PDB entry 8AMV | X-ray diffraction, 2.77 A resolution | chains B and C of the 6 polymer chains in the assembly

# Chain B (and C)
Molecule: Replication protein RepB
Source organism: Streptococcus agalactiae
Notes: chain C of this document is another copy of the same molecule, construct and numbering; everything in this record applies to it too
UniProt: P13921 (REPB_STRAG); residues 1-210 here = UniProt positions 1-210
Amino-acid sequence (210 residues; each row starts with the number of its first residue):
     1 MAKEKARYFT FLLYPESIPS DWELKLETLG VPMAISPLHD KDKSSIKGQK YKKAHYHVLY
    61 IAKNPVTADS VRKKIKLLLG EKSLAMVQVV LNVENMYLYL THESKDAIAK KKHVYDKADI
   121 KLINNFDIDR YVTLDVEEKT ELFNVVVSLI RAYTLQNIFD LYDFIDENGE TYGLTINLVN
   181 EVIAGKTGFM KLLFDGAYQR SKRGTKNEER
Disordered / not traced: 1-3, 204-210 (chain C: 1-2, 204-210)
Bound ions: Na+ near Leu79 (its only coordinating residue here)
From the paper describing this entry:
  - binding site for phosphate ion: Lys52, Tyr99, His102
  - conformationally variable residues (helix shift): Ile128 to Tyr153
  - mutagenesis - D69A: unchanged catalytic activity on nick site
  - mutagenesis - R72A, R72A/K73A/K74A/K76A, K76A: unchanged catalytic activity (citing earlier work)

# How chain B and chain C interact
Pairs across the interface - 59 pairs, chain B then chain C:
  Leu12(B) with Arg130(C)
  Tyr14(B) with Asn125(C); Asp127(C), hydrogen bond
  Ser17(B) with Asn125(C), hydrogen bond
  Ser44(B) with Asp129(C), hydrogen bond
  Ser45(B) with Glu94(C)
  Ile46(B) with Glu94(C); Ile128(C), hydrophobic; Asp129(C)
  Lys47(B) with Glu94(C), salt bridge
  Gln49(B) with Ile128(C); Asp129(C)
  Lys52(B) with Asp129(C); Arg130(C); Thr133(C)
  Lys53(B) with Leu122(C); Phe126(C), hydrogen bond (side chain-backbone); Asp127(C); Asp129(C)
  His55(B) with Arg130(C), hydrogen bond
  His57(B) with Arg130(C)
  Lys82(B) with Asn124(C); Asn125(C), hydrogen bond (backbone-side chain)
  Ser83(B) with Asn125(C), hydrogen bond (backbone-side chain)
  Leu84(B) with Asn125(C)
  Met86(B) with Lys63(C)
  Gln88(B) with Glu137(C), hydrogen bond
  Gln156(B) with Gln199(C), hydrogen bond
  Asn157(B) with Gly196(C); Gln199(C), hydrogen bond
  Ile158(B) with Phe189(C), hydrophobic; Leu192(C); Leu193(C), hydrophobic
  Phe159(B) with Ile150(C); Arg151(C); Leu193(C); Ala197(C), hydrophobic; Arg200(C)
  Asp160(B) with Arg200(C), salt bridge
  Tyr162(B) with Val147(C), hydrophobic; Arg151(C); Phe189(C); Leu193(C), hydrophobic
  Asp163(B) with Arg151(C), salt bridge; Arg200(C), salt bridge
  Asp166(B) with Arg151(C), salt bridge
  Ile176(B) with Arg151(C)
  Asn177(B) with Asn144(C), hydrogen bond
  Asn180(B) with Asn144(C); Val147(C); Phe189(C)
  Ile183(B) with Phe189(C), hydrophobic
  Ala184(B) with Lys186(C)
  Thr187(B) with Gly188(C); Phe189(C); Leu192(C)
  Met190(B) with Leu192(C), hydrophobic
  Lys191(B) with Asp195(C), salt bridge
  Phe194(B) with Leu192(C), hydrophobic
Interface residues without a listed pair, chain C (29 interface residues in all): Ile123, Val132, Asp135

# In short
Chain B and chain C form an interface of 34 and 29 residues respectively, with 11 hydrogen bonds and 6 salt
bridges. Among the polar pairs are Lys47(B)-Glu94(C), Asp160(B)-Arg200(C) and Asp163(B)-Arg151(C). From the
paper: a binding site for phosphate ion at Lys52(B), Tyr99(B) and His102(B); R72A, R72A/K73A/K74A/K76A and
K76A of chain B leave catalytic activity unchanged.
Chain B and chain C are both Replication protein RepB (Streptococcus agalactiae); the structure, RepB pMV158
hexamer, was determined by X-ray diffraction, deposited together with 8AMT and 8AMU.
